Entry 8OVZ (X-ray diffraction, 2.21 A resolution); this record covers chain A.

== Chain A ==
Molecule: Hepatocyte growth factor receptor
From: Homo sapiens
Notes: EC 2.7.10.1
Reference sequence: P08581 (MET_HUMAN); residues 1038-1346 here = UniProt positions 1038-1346
Sequence (309 residues; each row starts with the number of its first residue):
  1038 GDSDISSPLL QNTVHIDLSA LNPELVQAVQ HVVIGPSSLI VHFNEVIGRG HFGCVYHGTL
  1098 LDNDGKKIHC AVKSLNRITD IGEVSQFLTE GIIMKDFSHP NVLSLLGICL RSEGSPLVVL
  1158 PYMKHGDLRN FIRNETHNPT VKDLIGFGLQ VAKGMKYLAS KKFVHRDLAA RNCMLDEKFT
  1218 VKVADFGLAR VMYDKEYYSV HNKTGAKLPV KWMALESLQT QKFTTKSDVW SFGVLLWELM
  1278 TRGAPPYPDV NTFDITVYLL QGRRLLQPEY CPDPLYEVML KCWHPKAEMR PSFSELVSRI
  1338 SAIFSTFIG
Not modelled in the structure: 1038-1060
Sequence notes: engineered mutation Val1228 (Asp in P08581)
Swiss-Prot annotation at these positions:
  - active site: Asp1204 (Proton acceptor)
  - binding site (ATP): Ile1084 to Val1092, Lys1110
  - modified residue: Tyr1230 (Phosphotyrosine), Tyr1234 (Phosphotyrosine), Tyr1235 (Phosphotyrosine), Thr1289 (Phosphothreonine)
  - natural variant: Val1092 (V1092I: In RCCP), His1094 (H1094L: In RCCP; H1094R: In RCCP; H1094Y: In RCCP), His1106 (H1106D: In RCCP), Met1131 (M1131T: In RCCP), Thr1173 (T1173I: In HCC), Val1188 (V1188L: In RCCP), Leu1195 (L1195V: In RCCP), Val1220 (V1220I: In RCCP), Tyr1230 (Y1230C: In RCCP; Y1230D: In RCCP; Y1230H: In RCCP), Tyr1234 (Y1234C: In DA11), Lys1244 (K1244R: In HCC), Met1250 (M1250I: In HCC; M1250T: In RCCP), 1 further natural variant entry in UniProt
  - mutagenesis: Tyr1234 (Y1234F: Complete loss of kinase activity and of ligand-induced ubiquitination. Alters interaction with PTPN1 and PTPN2. Loss of interaction with PTPN1 and PTPN2; when associated with F-1235), Tyr1235 (Y1235F: Complete loss of kinase activity. Alters interaction with PTPN1 and PTPN2. Loss of interaction with PTPN1 and PTPN2; when associated with F-1234), Tyr1313 (Y1313F: No effect on ligand-induced CBL-mediated ubiquitination; when associated with F-1349, F-1356 and F-1365)
Residues lining bound ligands: W3N (1-[(1S)-1-[3-(1H-imidazol-4-yl)phenyl]ethyl]-5-(1H-indazol-7-yl)pyrimidine-2,4-dione): Lys1110, Leu1112, Phe1124, Glu1127, Gly1128, Met1131, Phe1134, Val1139, Leu1140, Ser1141, Leu1142, Ile1145, Val1155, Leu1157, Leu1195, Phe1200, Val1201, His1202, Val1220, Ala1221, Asp1222, Ala1226, Arg1227
From the paper describing this entry:
  - post-translational modification sites: Tyr1234

== In short ==
Bound to chain A: compound W3N. Curated annotation (UniProt) lists active-site residue Asp1204, 10 ATP-binding
residues and 3 mutagenesis sites. The paper reports a modification site at Tyr1234.
Chain A is Hepatocyte growth factor receptor (Homo sapiens); the structure, Crystal structure of D1228V c-MET
bound by compound 16, was determined by X-ray diffraction, deposited together with 8OUU, 8OUV, 8OV7, 8OW3 and
8OWG.
